7FID - chains B and F of the 7 polymer chains in the assembly; structure by electron microscopy, 2.44 A resolution.

== Chain B (and F) ==
Protein: Lon protease
Source organism: Meiothermus taiwanensis
Notes: EC 3.4.21.53; chain F of this document is another copy of the same molecule, construct and numbering; everything in this record applies to it too
UniProt: A0A059VAZ3 (A0A059VAZ3_9DEIN); residue numbers follow UniProt; this construct covers 1-793
Sequence (806 residues; numbered 1 to 806; the number before each row is that of its first residue):
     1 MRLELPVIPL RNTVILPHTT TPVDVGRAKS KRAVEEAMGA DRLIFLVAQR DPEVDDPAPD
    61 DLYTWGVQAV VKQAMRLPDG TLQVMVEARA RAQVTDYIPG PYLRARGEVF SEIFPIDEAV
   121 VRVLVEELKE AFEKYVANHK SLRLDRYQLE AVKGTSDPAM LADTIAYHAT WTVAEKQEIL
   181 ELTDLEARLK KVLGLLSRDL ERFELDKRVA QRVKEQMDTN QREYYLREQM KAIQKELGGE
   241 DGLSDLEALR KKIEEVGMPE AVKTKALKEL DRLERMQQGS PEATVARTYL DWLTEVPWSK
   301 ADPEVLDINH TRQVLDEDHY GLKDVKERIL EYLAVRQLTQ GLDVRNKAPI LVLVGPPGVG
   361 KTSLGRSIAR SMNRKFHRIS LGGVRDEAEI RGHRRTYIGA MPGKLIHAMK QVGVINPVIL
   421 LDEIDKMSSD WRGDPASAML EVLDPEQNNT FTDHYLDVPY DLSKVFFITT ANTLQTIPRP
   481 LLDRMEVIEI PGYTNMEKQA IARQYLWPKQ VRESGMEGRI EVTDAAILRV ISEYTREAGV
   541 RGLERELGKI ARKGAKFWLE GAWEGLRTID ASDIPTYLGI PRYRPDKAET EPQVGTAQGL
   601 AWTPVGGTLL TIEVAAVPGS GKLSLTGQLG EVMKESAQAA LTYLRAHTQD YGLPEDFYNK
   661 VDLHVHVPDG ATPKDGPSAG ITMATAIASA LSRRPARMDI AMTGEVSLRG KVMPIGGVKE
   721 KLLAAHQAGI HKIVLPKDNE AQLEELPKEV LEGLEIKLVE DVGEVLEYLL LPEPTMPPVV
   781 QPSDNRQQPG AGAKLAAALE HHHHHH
Not modelled in the structure: 1, 781-806
Construct notes: expression tag (794-806)
Ligand contacts: ATP-gamma-S (AGS; phosphothiophosphoric acid-adenylate ester): Asp318, His319, Tyr320, Leu322, Pro356, Pro357, Gly358, Val359, Gly360, Lys361, Thr362, Ser363, Glu423, Tyr493, Ile501, Tyr505, Lys509, Val540, Arg541
What the authors report for this chain:
  - catalytic residues: Ser678 (citing earlier work)

== Interface between chain B and chain F ==
Contacting residue pairs (8):
  Tyr224(B) with Gln221(F)
  Glu228(B) with Met217(F)
  Lys231(B) with Arg212(F); Gln216(F), hydrogen bond
  Ala232(B) with Arg212(F), hydrogen bond (backbone-side chain)
  Ile233(B) with Val209(F), hydrophobic
  Glu236(B) with Arg212(F), salt bridge
  Leu237(B) with Arg208(F)
Also at the interface, not in a pair above, chain B (8 interface residues in all): Gln229
Also at the interface, not in a pair above, chain F (8 interface residues in all): Val213, Asn220

== Overview ==
Chain B and chain F each contribute 8 residues to their interface; the contacts include 2 hydrogen bonds and 1
salt bridge. Polar contacts include Glu236(B)-Arg212(F), Lys231(B)-Gln216(F) and Ala232(B)-Arg212(F). Chain B
binds ATP-gamma-S. The paper reports the catalytic residue Ser678(B).
Both chains are Lon protease (Meiothermus taiwanensis). Entry 7FID (Processive cleavage of substrate at
individual proteolytic active sites of the Lon proteasecomplex (conformation 1)) was determined by electron
microscopy, deposited together with 7EV4, 7EV6, 7FIE and 7FIZ.
